PDB entry 4CAS | X-ray diffraction, 3.50 A resolution | chains A and B of the 4 polymer chains in the assembly

[Chain A]
Name: Photosynthetic reaction center cytochrome C subunit
From: Blastochloris viridis
UniProtKB: P07173 (CYCR_RHOVI); residues -19 to 336 here correspond to UniProt positions 1-356 (UniProt number = residue number + 20)
Sequence (356 residues; numbered -19 to 336; the number before each row is that of its first residue; numbers below 1 keep their minus sign (Met-19 is residue -19)):
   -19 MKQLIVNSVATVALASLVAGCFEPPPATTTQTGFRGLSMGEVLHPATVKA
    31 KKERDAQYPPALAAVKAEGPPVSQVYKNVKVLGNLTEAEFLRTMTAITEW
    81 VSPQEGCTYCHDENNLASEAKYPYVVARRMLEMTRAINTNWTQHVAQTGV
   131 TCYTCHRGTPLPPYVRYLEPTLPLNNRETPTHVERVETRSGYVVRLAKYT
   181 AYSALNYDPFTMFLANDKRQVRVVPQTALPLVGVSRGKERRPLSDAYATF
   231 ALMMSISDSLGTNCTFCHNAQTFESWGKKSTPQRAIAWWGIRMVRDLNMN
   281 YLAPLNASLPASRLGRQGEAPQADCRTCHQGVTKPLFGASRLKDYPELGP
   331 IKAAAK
Disordered / not traced: -19 to 0, 333-336
Covalent attachments: diacyl glycerol (DGA) linked to Cys1; heme c (HEC) linked to Cys87, Cys90, Cys132, Cys135, Cys244, Cys247, Cys305, Cys308
Ion coordination: heme c Fe (4 sites), coordinated by Met74, His91, Met110, His124, His136, Met233, His248, His309
Ligand contacts:
  - heme c (HEC), molecule 1: Tyr56, Lys57, Asn58, Val59, Lys60, Val61, Leu62, Phe70, Leu71, Met74, Ile77, Thr78, Val81, Ser82, Gly86, Tyr89, His91, Leu96, Ala97, Tyr104, Ala107, Arg108, Leu111
  - heme c (HEC), molecule 2: Ile77, Val81, Tyr89, Tyr102, Pro103, Val106, Ala107, Met110, Leu111, Met113, Thr114, Ile117, Val130, Thr131, His136, Pro140, Leu141, Pro142, Val145, Leu282, Leu289, Arg293, Pro301, Thr307
  - heme c (HEC), molecule 3: His124, Val125, Ala126, Thr128, Gly129, Val130, Leu194, Ile236, Leu240, Phe246, Gln263, Ile266, Ala267, Ile271, Met273, Val274, Leu277, Asp304, His309, Thr313, Lys314, Pro315
  - heme c (HEC), molecule 4: Gln200, Val201, Arg202, Val203, Val204, Thr229, Phe230, Met233, Met234, Ile236, Ser237, Leu240, Thr242, Asn243, Phe246, His248, Phe253, Glu254, Trp256, Gln263, Arg264, Ala267, Trp268, Arg272

[Chain B]
Name: Reaction center protein L chain
From: Blastochloris viridis
UniProtKB: P06009 (RCEL_RHOVI); residues 0-273 here correspond to UniProt positions 1-274 (UniProt number = residue number + 1)
Sequence (274 residues; each row starts with the number of its first residue; numbering starts at 0):
     0 MALLSFERKYRVRGGTLIGGDLFDFWVGPYFVGFFGVSAIFFIFLGVSLI
    50 GYAASQGPTWDPFAISINPPDLKYGLGAAPLLEGGFWQAITVCALGAFIS
   100 WMLREVEISRKLGIGWHVPLAFCVPIFMFCVLQVFRPLLLGSWGHAFPYG
   150 ILSHLDWVNNFGYQYLNWHYNPGHMSSVSFLFVNAMALGLHGGLILSVAN
   200 PGDGDKVKTAEHENQYFRDVVGYSIGALSIHRLGLFLASNIFLTGAFGTI
   250 ASGPFWTRGWPEWWGWWLDIPFWS
Disordered / not traced: 0
Ion coordination: Fe2+: His190 (shared with 2 residues of chain C)
Ligand contacts:
  - bacteriochlorophyll a (BCL), molecule 1: Val46, Ile49, Phe97, Phe128, Leu131, Phe146, Ile150, Leu151, His153, Leu154, Trp156, Val157
  - bacteriochlorophyll a (BCL), molecule 2: Phe97, Phe121, Pro124, Ile125, Met127, Phe128, Leu131, Val157, Asn158, Phe160, Gly161, Tyr162, Trp167, His168, Gly172, His173, Ser176, Val177, Leu180, Phe181, Ile240, Phe241, Gly244, Ala245, Gly247, Thr248
  - bacteriochlorophyll a (BCL), molecule 3: Val157, Tyr162, His168, Phe181
  - bacteriochlorophyll a (BCL), molecule 4: His168, His173, Met174, Val177, Ser178, Phe181, Val182, Met185
  - bacteriopheophytin b (BPB), molecule 1: Phe41, Ile42, Gly45, Ile49, Ile89, Cys92, Ala93, Ala96, Phe97, Trp100, Glu104, Val117, Ala120, Phe121, Val123, Pro124, Phe128, Phe146, Tyr148, Gly149, Ile150, His153, Ala237, Ser238, Phe241
  - bacteriopheophytin b (BPB), molecule 2: Phe181, Met185, Leu189, Phe216, Val219, Val220
  - diacyl glycerol (DGA): Met174, Ser178, Trp262, Trp263, Trp265
  - MPG ([(Z)-octadec-9-enyl] (2R)-2,3-bis(oxidanyl)propanoate), molecule 1: Gly114, Trp115, His116, Leu119, Arg231, Leu234, Phe235, Ser238
  - MPG, molecule 2: Phe179, Val182, Met185, Ala186, Leu189, His190, Leu193, Phe216, Ser223, Ile224, Gly225, Ile229, Leu232, Phe235, Leu236, Asn239
  - menaquinone-7 (MQ7): Val26, Tyr29, Phe30, Val31, Gly35, Ile39, Ile42, Trp100, Arg103
  - octaprenyl pyrophosphate (OTP; (2E,6E,10E,14E,18E,22E,26E)-3,7,11,15,19,23,27,31-octamethyldotriaconta-2,6,10,14,18,22,26,30-octaenyl trihydrogen diphosphate): Phe62, Leu151, Leu154

[Chain A / chain B interface]
Pairs across the interface (61):
  Cys1(A) with Trp255(B); Trp262(B), hydrogen bond (backbone-side chain)
  Phe2(A) with Phe254(B); Trp255(B), hydrophobic; Trp262(B)
  Glu3(A) with Pro253(B); Phe254(B), hydrogen bond (backbone-backbone); Thr256(B), hydrogen bond; Arg257(B), salt bridge
  Pro4(A) with Pro253(B)
  Pro5(A) with Pro253(B)
  Ala7(A) with Gly252(B)
  Thr9(A) with His144(B)
  Thr10(A) with Leu71(B)
  Gln11(A) with Asp70(B), hydrogen bond; Leu71(B), hydrogen bond (side chain-backbone)
  Phe14(A) with Asn67(B)
  Arg15(A) with Asn67(B), hydrogen bond (side chain-backbone); Pro68(B), hydrogen bond (side chain-backbone); Pro69(B); Asp70(B); Leu81(B), hydrogen bond (side chain-backbone); Glu82(B)
  Gly16(A) with Pro68(B); Pro147(B); Trp156(B)
  Leu17(A) with Asp155(B); Trp156(B); Asn159(B), hydrogen bond (backbone-side chain)
  Ser18(A) with Trp156(B); Asn159(B); Gln163(B), hydrogen bond
  Met19(A) with Asn159(B); Gln163(B)
  Gly20(A) with Gln163(B), hydrogen bond (backbone-side chain)
  Val22(A) with Tyr164(B); Thr256(B)
  Leu23(A) with Thr256(B)
  His24(A) with Thr256(B)
  Thr161(A) with Ser273(B), hydrogen bond (side chain-backbone)
  Val163(A) with Ser273(B)
  Lys178(A) with Asp268(B), salt bridge
  Ala181(A) with Pro260(B)
  Tyr182(A) with Pro260(B); Glu261(B); Leu267(B), hydrophobic; Asp268(B), hydrogen bond
  Ala184(A) with Tyr169(B)
  Phe230(A) with Asn166(B)
  Met234(A) with Leu165(B), hydrophobic
  Asn243(A) with Gln163(B); Leu165(B)
  Cys244(A) with Tyr162(B), hydrogen bond (side chain-backbone)
  Thr245(A) with Asn159(B); Gln163(B)
  Asn249(A) with Asn159(B), hydrogen bond
  Ala250(A) with Asn158(B); Asn159(B), hydrogen bond (backbone-side chain); Tyr162(B), hydrophobic
  Gln251(A) with Asp155(B), hydrogen bond
  Phe253(A) with Tyr162(B)
Also at the interface, not in a pair above, chain A (40 interface residues in all): Glu164, Val174, Ser183, Ser237, Thr242, His248
Also at the interface, not in a pair above, chain B (38 interface residues in all): Gly83, Gly143, Ala145, Phe160, Ala250, Gly264, Trp265

[Overview]
The interface between chain A and chain B involves 40 residues on one side and 38 on the other, with 17
hydrogen bonds and 2 salt bridges. Among the polar pairs are Glu3(A)-Arg257(B), Lys178(A)-Asp268(B) and
Cys1(A)-Trp262(B).
Chain A is Photosynthetic reaction center cytochrome C subunit and chain B is Reaction center protein L chain,
both from Blastochloris viridis; the structure, Serial femtosecond crystallography structure of a
photosynthetic reaction center, was determined by X-ray diffraction.
